Entry 1SW2 (X-ray diffraction, 2.10 A resolution); this record covers chain A.

[Chain A]
Protein: osmoprotection protein (proX)
Organism: Archaeoglobus fulgidus
UniProtKB: O29280 (O29280_ARCFU); residues 1-275 here correspond to UniProt positions 18-292 (UniProt number = residue number + 17)
Sequence (275 residues; row label = number of the first residue in the row):
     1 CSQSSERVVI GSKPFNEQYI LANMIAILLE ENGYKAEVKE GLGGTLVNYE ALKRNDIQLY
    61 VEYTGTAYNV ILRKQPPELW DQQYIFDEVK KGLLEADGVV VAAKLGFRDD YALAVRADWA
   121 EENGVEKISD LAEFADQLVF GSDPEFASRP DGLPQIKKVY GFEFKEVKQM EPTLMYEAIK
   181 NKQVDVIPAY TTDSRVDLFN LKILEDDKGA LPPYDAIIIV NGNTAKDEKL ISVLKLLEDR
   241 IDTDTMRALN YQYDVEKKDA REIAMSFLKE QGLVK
Disordered / not traced: 1-5
Sequence notes: engineered mutation C1 (Gly18 in O29280)
Small-molecule neighbours: trimethyl glycine (BET): K13, F15, T45, E62, Y63, T66, D109, D110, Y111, R149, Y190, Y214
What the authors report for this chain:
  - binding site for trimethyl glycine: K13, Y63, T66, D109, Y111, R149, Y190, Y214
  - contacts within the chain: K13-T45, K13-E62 (salt bridge), E17-Y63 (hydrogen bond), T66-R149 (hydrogen bond), Y111-F146, Y111-D143 (hydrogen bond), E145-R149 (salt bridge), R149-D151 (salt bridge), F15-Y190, M175-Y190 (hydrophobic contact), D143-Y190 (hydrogen bond), D151-Y214 (hydrogen bond), P212-Y214 (hydrophobic contact)
  - conformationally variable residues (domain motion, side-chain flip): D110, Y111, P144 to S148, R149, Y190, L211, G222 to A225

[In short]
Chain A binds trimethyl glycine. The paper reports a binding site for trimethyl glycine at K13, Y63 and T66
among others; conformational variability at D110, Y111 and P144 among others.
Chain A is osmoprotection protein (proX) (Archaeoglobus fulgidus); the structure, Crystal structure of ProX
from Archeoglobus fulgidus in complex with glycine betaine, was determined by X-ray diffraction (same
publication as 1SW1, 1SW4 and 1SW5).
